PDB entry 4PNF | X-ray diffraction, 2.11 A resolution | chains A and B

== Chain A (and B) ==
Protein: RE21095p
Organism: Drosophila melanogaster
Notes: chain B of this document is another copy of the same molecule, construct and numbering; everything in this record applies to it too
UniProt: Q7JZM3 (Q7JZM3_DROME); residues 2-222 here correspond to UniProt positions 11-231 (UniProt number = residue number + 9)
Chain sequence (227 residues; row label = number of the first residue in the row; numbers below 1 keep their minus sign (His-4 is residue -4)):
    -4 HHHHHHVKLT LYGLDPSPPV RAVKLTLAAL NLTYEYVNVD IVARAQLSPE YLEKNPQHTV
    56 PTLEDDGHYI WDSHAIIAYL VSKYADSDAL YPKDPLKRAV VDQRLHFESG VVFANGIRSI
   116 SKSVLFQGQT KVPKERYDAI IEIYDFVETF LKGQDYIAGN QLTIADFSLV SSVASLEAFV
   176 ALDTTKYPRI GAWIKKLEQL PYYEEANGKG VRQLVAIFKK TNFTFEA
Not modelled in the structure: -4 to 1, 222 (chain B: -4 to 1)
Differences from the reference sequence: expression tag (-4 to 1)

== Chain A / chain B interface ==
Residue-residue contacts - 51 pairs, chain A then chain B:
  Pro51(A) with Thr144(B)
  Gln52(A) with Gln98(B), hydrogen bond; Phe102(B); Val106(B); Phe141(B); Phe145(B)
  His53(A) with Phe141(B)
  His63(A) with Leu91(B)
  Ile65(A) with Ala94(B), hydrophobic
  Trp66(A) with Gln98(B); Arg99(B); Phe145(B), hydrophobic
  Asp67(A) with Gln98(B); His101(B)
  His69(A) with His101(B)
  Ala70(A) with Ala94(B); Asp97(B); Gln98(B)
  Tyr74(A) with Pro90(B)
  Pro90(A) with Tyr74(B); Lys78(B)
  Leu91(A) with His63(B)
  Ala94(A) with Ile65(B), hydrophobic; Ala70(B)
  Asp97(A) with Ala70(B); Ala73(B)
  Gln98(A) with Gln52(B), hydrogen bond; Trp66(B); Asp67(B); Ala70(B)
  Arg99(A) with Trp66(B)
  Leu100(A) with His101(B)
  His101(A) with Asp67(B); His69(B); Leu100(B); His101(B), hydrogen bond; Ser104(B), hydrogen bond
  Phe102(A) with Gln52(B)
  Ser104(A) with His101(B), hydrogen bond; Gly105(B)
  Gly105(A) with Ser104(B); Gly105(B); Ala109(B)
  Val106(A) with Gln52(B)
  Ala109(A) with Gly105(B)
  Phe141(A) with Pro51(B); Gln52(B); His53(B)
  Thr144(A) with Pro51(B)
  Phe145(A) with Gln52(B); Trp66(B), hydrophobic
Other interface residues (no listed pair), chain A (32 interface residues in all): Ala73, Ser77, Lys78, Tyr86, Arg93, Asn110
Other interface residues (no listed pair), chain B (32 interface residues in all): Ser77, Tyr86, Arg93, Asn110

== Summary ==
Chain A and chain B each contribute 32 residues to their interface; the contacts include 5 hydrogen bonds.
Among the polar pairs are Gln52(A)-Gln98(B), His101(A)-His101(B) and His101(A)-Ser104(B).
Both chains are RE21095p (Drosophila melanogaster). Entry 4PNF (Glutathione S-Transferase from Drosophila
melanogaster - isozyme E6) was determined by X-ray diffraction, deposited together with 4PNG.
